Entry 8VIE (electron microscopy, 3.52 A resolution); this record covers chains A and B.

[Chain A (and B)]
Name: Endosomal/lysosomal potassium channel TMEM175
Source organism: Homo sapiens
Notes: chain B of this document is another copy of the same molecule, construct and numbering; everything in this record applies to it too
UniProt: Q9BSA9 (TM175_HUMAN); residue numbers follow UniProt; this construct covers 1-504
Chain sequence (504 residues; row label = number of the first residue in the row):
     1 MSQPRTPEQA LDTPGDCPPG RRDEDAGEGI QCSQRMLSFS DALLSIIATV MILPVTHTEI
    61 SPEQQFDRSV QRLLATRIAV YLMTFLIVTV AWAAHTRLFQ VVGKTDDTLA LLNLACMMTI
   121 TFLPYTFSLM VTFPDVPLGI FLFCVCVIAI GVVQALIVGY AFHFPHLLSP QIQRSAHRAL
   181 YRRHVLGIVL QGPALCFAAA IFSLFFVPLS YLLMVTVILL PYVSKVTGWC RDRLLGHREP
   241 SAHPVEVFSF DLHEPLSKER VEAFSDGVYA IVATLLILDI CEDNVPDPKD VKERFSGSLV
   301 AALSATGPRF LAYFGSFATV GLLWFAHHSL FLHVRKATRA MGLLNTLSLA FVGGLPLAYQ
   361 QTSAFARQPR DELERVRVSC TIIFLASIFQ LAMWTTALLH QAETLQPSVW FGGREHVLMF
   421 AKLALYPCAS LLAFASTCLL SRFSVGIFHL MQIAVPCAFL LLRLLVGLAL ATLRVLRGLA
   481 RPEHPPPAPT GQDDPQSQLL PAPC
Not modelled in the structure: 1-29, 174-253, 477-504
Swiss-Prot annotation at these positions:
  - region: Thr58 to Glu63 (Short helix H1-1), Gln65 to Gln71 (Short helix H2-1), Pro288 to Ser296 (Short helix H1-2), Ser298 to Ser304 (Short helix H2-2)
  - motif: Arg35 to Asp41 (RxxxFSD motif 1), Arg260 to Asp266 (RxxxFSD motif 2)
  - site: Ile46 (Hydrophobic filter residue 1-1), Val50 (Hydrophobic filter residue 2-1), Leu53 (Hydrophobic filter residue 3-1), Ile271 (Hydrophobic filter residue 1-2), Leu275 (Hydrophobic filter residue 2-2), Leu278 (Hydrophobic filter residue 3-2)
  - modified residue: Thr6 (Phosphothreonine)
  - natural variant: Gln65 (Q65P: Associated with decreased risk for Parkinson disease), Met393 (M393T: Associated with increased risk for Parkinson disease)
  - mutagenesis: Arg35 (R35A: Impaired potassium channel activity), Ser38 (S38A: Does not affect proton and potassium channel activity), Phe39 (F39V: Impaired potassium channel activity), Ser40 (S40A: Impaired potassium channel activity), Asp41 (D41A: Abolished proton permeability without altering potassium permeability; D41E/N: Impaired potassium channel activity), Ser45 to Thr49 (Decreased selectivity for potassium ion; when associated with A-274), Ser45 (S45A: Reduced potassium channel activity without altering proton channel activity; S45T: Decreased selectivity for potassium ion), Ile46 (I46A/V: Decreased channel activity; I46M: Abolished proton and potassium channel activity; when associated with M-271; I46N: Impaired selectivity; can conduct both K(+) and Na(+) ...), Thr49 (T49A: Decreased selectivity for potassium ion; T49V: Abolished potassium channel activity and decreased proton channel activity), Val50 (V50A: Does not affect selectivity; when associated with A-275), Leu53 (L53A: Does not affect selectivity; when associated with A-278), Ser241 (S241A: Reduced channel activation, probably caused by decreased interaction with AKT1; when associated with A-338), 15 further mutagenesis entries in UniProt
Residues lining bound ligands: 2-phenylpyridin-4-amine (A1AB0): Ser38, Ala42, Ser45, Ile46, Ala263, Gly267, Ile271

[Interface between chain A and chain B]
Contacting residue pairs (93; chain A residue first):
  Gln31(A) - Leu332(B)
  Gln31(A) - His333(B)
  Arg35(A) - Glu262(B)
  Arg35(A) - Ser265(B)
  Arg35(A) - Asp266(B)  salt bridge
  Arg35(A) - Trp324(B)
  Arg35(A) - His327(B)  hydrogen bond
  Arg35(A) - His328(B)
  Met36(A) - Trp324(B)  hydrophobic
  Phe39(A) - Asp266(B)
  Phe39(A) - Ala270(B)
  Phe39(A) - Trp324(B)  hydrophobic
  Leu43(A) - Thr274(B)
  Ile46(A) - Ile271(B)  hydrophobic
  Ile46(A) - Thr274(B)
  Ile47(A) - Thr274(B)
  Val50(A) - Leu278(B)  hydrophobic
  Val50(A) - Cys281(B)  hydrophobic
  His57(A) - Glu282(B)  salt bridge
  Asp107(A) - Phe325(B)
  Asp107(A) - Lys422(B)  salt bridge
  Ala110(A) - Phe325(B)  hydrophobic
  Leu111(A) - Phe325(B)  hydrophobic
  Leu111(A) - Leu460(B)  hydrophobic
  Leu114(A) - Phe317(B)
  Leu114(A) - Gly321(B)
  Met118(A) - Tyr313(B)
  Met118(A) - Phe314(B)  hydrophobic
  Met118(A) - Phe317(B)  hydrophobic
  Thr121(A) - Ile277(B)
  Thr121(A) - Tyr313(B)
  Phe122(A) - Phe310(B)  hydrophobic
  Phe122(A) - Tyr313(B)  hydrophobic
  Phe122(A) - Phe314(B)  hydrophobic
  Tyr125(A) - Ile280(B)  hydrophobic
  Tyr125(A) - Cys281(B)  hydrophobic
  Tyr125(A) - Asn284(B)
  Tyr125(A) - Leu303(B)
  Tyr125(A) - Phe310(B)
  Ser128(A) - Val285(B)
  Phe133(A) - Pro286(B)
  Phe133(A) - Asp287(B)
  Phe133(A) - Pro288(B)
  Phe133(A) - Leu299(B)  hydrophobic
  Val136(A) - Leu299(B)  hydrophobic
  Leu138(A) - Val300(B)  hydrophobic
  Leu138(A) - Leu303(B)  hydrophobic
  Glu262(A) - Arg35(B)
  Ser265(A) - Arg35(B)
  Asp266(A) - Arg35(B)  salt bridge
  Asp266(A) - Phe39(B)
  Ala270(A) - Phe39(B)
  Ile271(A) - Ile46(B)  hydrophobic
  Thr274(A) - Leu43(B)
  Thr274(A) - Ile46(B)
  Thr274(A) - Ile47(B)
  Ile277(A) - Thr121(B)
  Leu278(A) - Val50(B)  hydrophobic
  Ile280(A) - Tyr125(B)  hydrophobic
  Cys281(A) - Val50(B)  hydrophobic
  Cys281(A) - Tyr125(B)  hydrophobic
  Glu282(A) - His57(B)  salt bridge
  Asn284(A) - Tyr125(B)
  Val285(A) - Ser128(B)
  Pro286(A) - Phe133(B)
  Asp287(A) - Phe133(B)
  Pro288(A) - Phe133(B)
  Leu299(A) - Phe133(B)  hydrophobic
  Leu299(A) - Val136(B)  hydrophobic
  Val300(A) - Leu138(B)  hydrophobic
  Leu303(A) - Tyr125(B)
  Leu303(A) - Leu138(B)  hydrophobic
  Phe310(A) - Phe122(B)  hydrophobic
  Phe310(A) - Tyr125(B)
  Tyr313(A) - Met118(B)  hydrogen bond
  Tyr313(A) - Thr121(B)
  Tyr313(A) - Phe122(B)  hydrophobic
  Phe314(A) - Met118(B)  hydrophobic
  Phe314(A) - Phe122(B)  hydrophobic
  Phe317(A) - Leu114(B)
  Phe317(A) - Met118(B)  hydrophobic
  Gly321(A) - Leu114(B)
  Trp324(A) - Arg35(B)
  Trp324(A) - Met36(B)  hydrophobic
  Trp324(A) - Phe39(B)  hydrophobic
  Phe325(A) - Asp107(B)
  Phe325(A) - Ala110(B)  hydrophobic
  His327(A) - Arg35(B)  hydrogen bond
  His328(A) - Arg35(B)
  Leu332(A) - Gln31(B)
  His333(A) - Gln31(B)
  Lys422(A) - Asp107(B)  salt bridge
  Leu460(A) - Leu111(B)  hydrophobic
Interface residues without a listed pair, chain A (65 interface residues in all): Cys32, Ser38, Ala42, Leu53, Met117, Pro124, Leu129, Leu142, Tyr269, Val291, Pro456, Phe459
Interface residues without a listed pair, chain B (65 interface residues in all): Cys32, Ser38, Ala42, Leu53, Met117, Pro124, Leu129, Leu142, Tyr269, Val291, Pro456, Phe459

[Overview]
Chain A and chain B each contribute 65 residues to their interface, with 3 hydrogen bonds and 6 salt bridges.
Polar contacts include Arg35(A)-Asp266(B), His57(A)-Glu282(B) and Asp107(A)-Lys422(B). Ligands of chain A:
2-phenylpyridin-4-amine. UniProt lists 28 mutagenesis sites on chain A.
Both chains are Endosomal/lysosomal potassium channel TMEM175 (Homo sapiens). Entry 8VIE (2-PPA bound human
TMEM175) was determined by electron microscopy, deposited together with 8VIC.
